PDB entry 7W7W | electron microscopy, 3.20 A resolution | chain A

Chain A:
Protein: Sarcoplasmic/endoplasmic reticulum calcium ATPase 2
From: Homo sapiens
Notes: EC 7.2.2.10
Reference sequence: P16615 (AT2A2_HUMAN); residues 1-1042 here = UniProt positions 1-1042
Chain sequence (1042 residues; row label = number of the first residue in the row):
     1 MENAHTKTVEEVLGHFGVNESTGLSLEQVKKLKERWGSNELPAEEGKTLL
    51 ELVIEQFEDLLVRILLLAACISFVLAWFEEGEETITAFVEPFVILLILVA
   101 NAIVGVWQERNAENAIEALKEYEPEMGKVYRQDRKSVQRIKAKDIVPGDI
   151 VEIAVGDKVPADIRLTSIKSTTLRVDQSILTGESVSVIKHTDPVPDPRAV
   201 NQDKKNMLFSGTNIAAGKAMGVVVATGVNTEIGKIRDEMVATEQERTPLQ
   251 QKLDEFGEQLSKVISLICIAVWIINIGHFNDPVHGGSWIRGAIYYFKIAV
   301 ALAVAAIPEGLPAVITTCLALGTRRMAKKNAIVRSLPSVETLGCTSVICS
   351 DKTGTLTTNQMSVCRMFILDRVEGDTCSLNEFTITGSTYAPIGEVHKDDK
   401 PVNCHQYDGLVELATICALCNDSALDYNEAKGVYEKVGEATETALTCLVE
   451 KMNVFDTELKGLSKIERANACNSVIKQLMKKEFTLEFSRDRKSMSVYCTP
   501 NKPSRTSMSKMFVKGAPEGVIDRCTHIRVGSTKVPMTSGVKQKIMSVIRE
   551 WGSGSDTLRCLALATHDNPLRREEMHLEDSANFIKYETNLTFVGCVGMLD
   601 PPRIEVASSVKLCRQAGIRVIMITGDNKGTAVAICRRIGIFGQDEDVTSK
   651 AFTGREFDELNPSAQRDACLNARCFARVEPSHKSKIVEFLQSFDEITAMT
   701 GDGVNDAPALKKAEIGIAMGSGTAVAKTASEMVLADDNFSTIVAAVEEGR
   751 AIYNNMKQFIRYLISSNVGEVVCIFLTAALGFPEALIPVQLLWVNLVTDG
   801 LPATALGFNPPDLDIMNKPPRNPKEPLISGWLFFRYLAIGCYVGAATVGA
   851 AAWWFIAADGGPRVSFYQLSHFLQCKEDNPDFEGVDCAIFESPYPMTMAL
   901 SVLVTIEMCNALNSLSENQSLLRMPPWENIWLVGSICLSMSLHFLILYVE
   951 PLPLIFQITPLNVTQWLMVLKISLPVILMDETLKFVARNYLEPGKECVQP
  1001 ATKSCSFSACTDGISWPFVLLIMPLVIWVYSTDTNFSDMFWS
Unresolved in the structure: 991-1014
Disulfides: Cys875-Cys887
Metal / ion sites: Mg2+: Asp351, Thr353, Asp702
Residues lining bound ligands: tetrafluoroaluminate (ALF): Thr181, Gly182, Glu183, Asp351, Lys352, Thr353, Ile623, Thr624, Gly625, Lys683, Asp702, Asn705, Asp706

Summary:
Bound to chain A: tetrafluoroaluminate. Asp351, Thr353 and Asp702 coordinate Mg2+.
Chain A is Sarcoplasmic/endoplasmic reticulum calcium ATPase 2 (Homo sapiens); the structure, E2 Pi of
SERCA2b, was determined by electron microscopy together with 7W7T, 7W7U and 7W7V from the same study.
